Entry 2R6D (X-ray diffraction, 3.70 A resolution); this record covers chains C and D of the 6 polymer chains in the assembly.

== Chain C (and D) ==
Molecule: Replicative helicase
From: Bacillus stearothermophilus
Notes: chain D of this document is another copy of the same molecule, construct and numbering; everything in this record applies to it too
Reference sequence: Q9X4C9 (Q9X4C9_BACST); residues 1-454 here = UniProt positions 1-454
Chain sequence (454 residues; each row starts with the number of its first residue):
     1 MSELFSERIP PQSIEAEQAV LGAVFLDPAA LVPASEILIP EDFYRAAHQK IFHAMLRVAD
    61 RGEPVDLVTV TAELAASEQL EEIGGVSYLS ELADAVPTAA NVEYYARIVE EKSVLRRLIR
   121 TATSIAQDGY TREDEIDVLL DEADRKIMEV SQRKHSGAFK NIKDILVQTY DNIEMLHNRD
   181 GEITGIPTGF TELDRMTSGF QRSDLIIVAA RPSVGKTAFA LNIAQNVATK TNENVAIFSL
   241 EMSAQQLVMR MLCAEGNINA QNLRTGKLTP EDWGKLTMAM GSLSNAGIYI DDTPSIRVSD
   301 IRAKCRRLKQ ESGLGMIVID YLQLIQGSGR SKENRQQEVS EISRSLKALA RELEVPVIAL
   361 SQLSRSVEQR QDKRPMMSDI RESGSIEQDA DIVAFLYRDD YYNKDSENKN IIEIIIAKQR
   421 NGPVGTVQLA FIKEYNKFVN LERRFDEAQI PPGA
Not modelled in the structure: 1-9, 150-159, 331-337, 369-373, 398-408, 442-454 (chain D: 1-9, 150-182, 331-337, 369-373, 398-408, 442-454)
Swiss-Prot annotation at these positions:
  - region: Lys-163 to Leu-176 (Linker helix)
  - active site: Glu-241 (Nucleophile)
  - binding site (ATP): Ser-213, Gly-215, Lys-216, Thr-217, Ala-218, Arg-250, Gln-362, Lys-418, Gln-419, Arg-420
  - binding site (ssDNA): Arg-381, Glu-382, Gly-384
  - site: Gln-362 (Gamma-phosphate sensor)
  - mutagenesis: Lys-216 (K216A: Loss of helicase activity, reduced ATPase activity, still forms homohexamers, ATPase not activated by DnaG primase, still interacts with DnaG, almost complete loss of ssDNA-binding), Thr-217 (T217A: Loss of helicase and ATPase activity, still interacts with DnaG, complete loss of ssDNA-binding. No longer forms a complex with DNA clamp loader subunit tau), Glu-241 (E241A: Loss of helicase activity, reduced ATPase activity, ATPase partially activated by DnaG primase, 4-fold decreased ssDNA-binding), Asp-320 (D320A/N: Loss of helicase and ATPase activity, still interacts with DnaG, 4- to 15-fold decreased ssDNA-binding), Gln-362 (Q362A: Partial loss of helicase and ATPase activities, ATPase and helicase partially activated by DnaG primase, wild-type ss- and dsDNA binding ...)

== How chain C and chain D interact ==
Residue-residue contacts (36; chain C residue first):
  Glu-15(C) with Thr-71(D); Val-86(D)
  Ala-16(C) with Val-68(D), hydrophobic
  Asn-101(C) with Pro-64(D); Asp-66(D), hydrogen bond
  Tyr-104(C) with Glu-63(D), hydrogen bond; Pro-64(D), hydrogen bond (side chain-backbone); Thr-69(D), hydrogen bond
  Tyr-105(C) with Asp-66(D), hydrogen bond; Val-68(D), hydrophobic
  Ile-108(C) with Ala-72(D), hydrophobic
  Glu-241(C) with Met-376(D); Met-377(D), hydrogen bond (backbone-backbone); Ser-378(D), hydrogen bond
  Ser-243(C) with Ala-417(D), hydrogen bond (side chain-backbone)
  Gln-245(C) with Gln-419(D); Gly-422(D); Val-424(D)
  Gln-246(C) with Ala-417(D)
  Met-249(C) with Val-424(D)
  Arg-264(C) with Thr-426(D), hydrogen bond (backbone-backbone)
  Asp-292(C) with Glu-387(D)
  Thr-293(C) with Gln-388(D)
  Pro-294(C) with Arg-381(D); Glu-387(D); Gln-388(D)
  Ser-295(C) with Arg-381(D)
  Arg-302(C) with Ala-59(D), hydrogen bond (side chain-backbone); Asp-60(D), salt bridge; Arg-61(D)
  Ala-303(C) with Glu-36(D)
  Arg-306(C) with Val-32(D)
  Arg-307(C) with Glu-36(D), salt bridge
  Leu-324(C) with Glu-382(D)
  Ser-345(C) with Asp-60(D), hydrogen bond
  Ala-348(C) with Arg-61(D)
Interface residues without a listed pair, chain C (28 interface residues in all): Thr-98, Leu-240, Thr-265, Gly-266, Tyr-321
Interface residues without a listed pair, chain D (31 interface residues in all): Ser-35, Val-58, Gly-62, Arg-195, Gly-425, Gln-428

== Summary ==
28 residues of chain C and 31 residues of chain D are in contact; the contacts include 11 hydrogen bonds and 2
salt bridges. Among the polar pairs are Arg-302(C)/Asp-60(D), Arg-307(C)/Glu-36(D) and Asn-101(C)/Asp-66(D).
Both chains are Replicative helicase (Bacillus stearothermophilus). Entry 2R6D (Crystal Form B1) was
determined by X-ray diffraction, deposited together with 2R6C, 2R6A and 2R6E.
